PDB entry 9QB2 | electron microscopy, 3.00 A resolution | chains C and F of the 11 polymer chains in the assembly

# Chain C
Name: H/ACA ribonucleoprotein complex subunit DKC1
Source organism: Homo sapiens
Notes: EC 5.4.99.-
UniProt: O60832 (DKC1_HUMAN); residues 1-514 here = UniProt positions 1-514
Chain sequence (514 residues; row label = number of the first residue in the row):
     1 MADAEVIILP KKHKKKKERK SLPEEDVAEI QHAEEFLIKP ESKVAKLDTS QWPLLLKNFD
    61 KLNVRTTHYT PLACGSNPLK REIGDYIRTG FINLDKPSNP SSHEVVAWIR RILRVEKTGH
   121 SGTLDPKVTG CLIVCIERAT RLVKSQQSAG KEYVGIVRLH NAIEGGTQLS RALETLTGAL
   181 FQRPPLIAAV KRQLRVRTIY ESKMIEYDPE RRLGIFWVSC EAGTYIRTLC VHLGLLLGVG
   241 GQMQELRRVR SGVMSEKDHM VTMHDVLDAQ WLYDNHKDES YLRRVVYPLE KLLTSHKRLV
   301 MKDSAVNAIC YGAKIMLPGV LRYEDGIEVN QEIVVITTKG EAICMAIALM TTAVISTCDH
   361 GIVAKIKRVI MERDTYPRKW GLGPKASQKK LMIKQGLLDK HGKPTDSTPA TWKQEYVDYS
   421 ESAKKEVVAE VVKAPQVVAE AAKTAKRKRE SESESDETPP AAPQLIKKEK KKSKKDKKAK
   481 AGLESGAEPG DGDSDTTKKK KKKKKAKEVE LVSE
Not modelled in the structure: 1-22, 187-191, 422-514
Swiss-Prot annotation at these positions:
  - region: Ala-2 to Ser-21 (Nucleolar localization)
  - active site: Asp-125 (Nucleophile)
  - modified residue: Ala-2 (N-acetylalanine), Ser-21 (Phosphoserine), Ser-387 (Phosphoserine), Ser-451 (Phosphoserine), Ser-453 (Phosphoserine), Ser-455 (Phosphoserine), Thr-458 (Phosphothreonine), Ser-485 (Phosphoserine), Ser-494 (Phosphoserine), Ser-513 (Phosphoserine)
  - cross-link (Glycyl lysine isopeptide (Lys-Gly)): Lys-20 (interchain with G-Cter in SUMO2), Lys-39 (interchain with G-Cter in SUMO2), Lys-43 (interchain with G-Cter in SUMO2), Lys-191 (interchain with G-Cter in SUMO2), Lys-394 (interchain with G-Cter in SUMO2), Lys-413 (interchain with G-Cter in SUMO1), Lys-424 (interchain with G-Cter in SUMO2), Lys-433 (interchain with G-Cter in SUMO2), Lys-467 (interchain with G-Cter in SUMO2)
  - natural variant: Ala-2 (A2V: In DKCX), Phe-36 (F36V: In DKCX), Leu-37 (deletion: In DKCX), Ile-38 (I38T: In HHS), Lys-39 (K39E: In DKCX), Pro-40 (P40R: In DKCX), Glu-41 (E41K: In DKCX), Thr-49 (T49M: In HHS), Leu-54 (L54V: In DKCX), Leu-56 (L56S: In DKCX), Arg-65 (R65T: In DKCX), Thr-66 (T66A: In DKCX), 10 further natural variant entries in UniProt
  - mutagenesis: Ala-353 (A353R: Increases interaction with SHQ1)
Reported in the primary citation:
  - higher-order assembly contacts with a neighbouring hTR, Human telomerase RNA: Arg-158, Arg-211, Arg-212
  - mutagenesis - R158W/R211A/R212A, R158W/R211D/R212D, R211D/R212D: decreased binding to incorporation into telomerase
  - mutagenesis - R158W, R211A/R212A: decreased binding to telomerase incorporation
  - mutagenesis - R158W/R211D/R212D: decreased binding to hTR
  - binding site for hTR, Human telomerase RNA: Arg-158, Arg-211, Arg-212

# Chain F
Name: H/ACA ribonucleoprotein complex subunit 3
Source organism: Homo sapiens
UniProt: Q9NPE3 (NOP10_HUMAN); numbering as in UniProt (aligned over 1-64)
Chain sequence (64 residues; numbered 1 to 64; the number before each row is that of its first residue):
     1 MFLQYYLNEQ GDRVYTLKKF DPMGQQTCSA HPARFSPDDK YSRHRITIKK RFKVLMTQQP
    61 RPVL
Swiss-Prot annotation at these positions:
  - natural variant: Tyr-6 (Y6C: In PFBMFT9; uncertain significance), Thr-16 (T16M: In CHINE2), Arg-34 (R34W: In DKCB1)
Reported in the primary citation:
  - binding site for hTR, Human telomerase RNA: Arg-34

# Interface between chain C and chain F
Pairs across the interface (73):
  Trp-52(C) / Leu-64(F)
  Pro-53(C) / Leu-64(F)
  Leu-54(C) / Leu-64(F)  hydrogen bond (backbone-backbone)
  Lys-57(C) / Leu-64(F)  hydrogen bond (side chain-backbone)
  Leu-79(C) / Leu-64(F)  hydrophobic
  Asp-95(C) / Pro-32(F)
  Lys-96(C) / Pro-32(F)
  Pro-97(C) / Pro-32(F)  hydrophobic
  Pro-97(C) / Ala-33(F)
  Ser-98(C) / Met-1(F)
  Ser-98(C) / Arg-34(F)
  Asn-99(C) / Arg-34(F)
  Trp-108(C) / Phe-35(F)  hydrophobic
  Trp-108(C) / Pro-37(F)
  Arg-111(C) / Pro-37(F)
  Thr-129(C) / His-31(F)  hydrogen bond
  Thr-129(C) / Pro-32(F)
  Val-154(C) / Tyr-15(F)  hydrophobic
  Ile-156(C) / Phe-2(F)  hydrophobic
  Ile-156(C) / Leu-3(F)
  Ile-156(C) / Leu-17(F)  hydrophobic
  Ile-205(C) / Tyr-15(F)
  Glu-206(C) / Thr-16(F)  hydrogen bond
  Glu-206(C) / Leu-17(F)  hydrogen bond (side chain-backbone)
  Glu-206(C) / Lys-18(F)
  Asp-208(C) / Leu-17(F)
  Arg-211(C) / Phe-2(F)
  Leu-213(C) / Phe-2(F)  hydrophobic
  Leu-213(C) / Leu-17(F)  hydrophobic
  Ile-215(C) / Leu-3(F)  hydrophobic
  Ile-215(C) / Thr-16(F)
  Ile-215(C) / Leu-17(F)
  Gln-244(C) / Phe-2(F)
  Glu-245(C) / Met-1(F)
  Glu-245(C) / Phe-2(F)  hydrogen bond (side chain-backbone)
  Glu-245(C) / Leu-3(F)  hydrogen bond (side chain-backbone)
  Glu-245(C) / His-31(F)  salt bridge
  Arg-247(C) / Arg-13(F)
  Arg-247(C) / Tyr-15(F)  hydrogen bond
  Arg-247(C) / Ala-30(F)
  Arg-247(C) / Pro-32(F)
  Val-249(C) / Tyr-15(F)
  Glu-256(C) / Arg-13(F)  salt bridge
  Glu-256(C) / Tyr-15(F)  hydrogen bond
  Lys-257(C) / Asp-12(F)
  His-259(C) / Pro-62(F)
  Met-263(C) / Phe-35(F)  hydrophobic
  His-264(C) / Arg-34(F)  hydrogen bond (side chain-backbone)
  His-264(C) / Phe-35(F)
  His-264(C) / Asp-39(F)
  His-264(C) / Arg-45(F)
  Asp-265(C) / Lys-49(F)  salt bridge
  Asp-265(C) / Met-56(F)
  Leu-267(C) / Phe-35(F)  hydrophobic
  Leu-267(C) / Asp-39(F)
  Leu-267(C) / Ser-42(F)
  Leu-267(C) / Arg-45(F)
  Asp-268(C) / Ser-42(F)  hydrogen bond
  Asp-268(C) / Arg-45(F)  salt bridge
  Asp-268(C) / Ile-46(F)
  Trp-271(C) / Ser-42(F)
  Trp-271(C) / Arg-43(F)
  Trp-271(C) / Ile-46(F)  hydrophobic
  Ser-280(C) / Thr-57(F)
  Tyr-281(C) / Leu-55(F)  hydrophobic
  Tyr-281(C) / Met-56(F)  hydrophobic
  Tyr-281(C) / Thr-57(F)
  Arg-284(C) / Met-56(F)  hydrogen bond (side chain-backbone)
  Arg-284(C) / Thr-57(F)  hydrogen bond (side chain-backbone)
  Arg-284(C) / Gln-59(F)  hydrogen bond (side chain-backbone)
  Arg-284(C) / Arg-61(F)
  Arg-284(C) / Pro-62(F)
  Tyr-287(C) / Pro-62(F)
Also at the interface, not in a pair above, chain C (48 interface residues in all): Gln-51, Ile-112, Arg-158, Leu-246, Met-260, Val-261, Thr-262, Leu-272, His-276, Lys-291
Also at the interface, not in a pair above, chain F (33 interface residues in all): Gly-11, Lys-50, Pro-60, Val-63

# Summary
Chain C and chain F form an interface of 48 and 33 residues respectively, with 14 hydrogen bonds and 4 salt
bridges. Among the polar pairs are Glu-245(C)/His-31(F), Glu-256(C)/Arg-13(F) and Asp-265(C)/Lys-49(F). The
paper reports a binding site for hTR, Human telomerase RNA at Arg-158(C), Arg-211(C) and Arg-34(F) among
others; R158W/R211A/R212A, R158W/R211D/R212D and R211D/R212D of chain C reduce binding to incorporation into
telomerase; 5 substitutions were tested in all.
Here chain C is H/ACA ribonucleoprotein complex subunit DKC1 and chain F is H/ACA ribonucleoprotein complex
subunit 3, both from Homo sapiens. Entry 9QB2 (H/ACA RNP protomer of human telomerase dimer) was determined by
electron microscopy (same publication as 9QAX, 9QAY, 9QAZ and 9QB3).
